PDB entry 7ON1 | electron microscopy, 3.35 A resolution | chains c and J of the 12 polymer chains in the assembly

[Chain c]
Protein: Histone H2A
From: Saccharomyces cerevisiae
UniProtKB: A0A6A5Q1K4 (A0A6A5Q1K4_YEASX); residues 1-132 here = UniProt positions 1-132
Amino-acid sequence (134 residues; numbered -1 to 132; the number before each row is that of its first residue; numbers below 1 keep their minus sign (Gly-1 is residue -1)):
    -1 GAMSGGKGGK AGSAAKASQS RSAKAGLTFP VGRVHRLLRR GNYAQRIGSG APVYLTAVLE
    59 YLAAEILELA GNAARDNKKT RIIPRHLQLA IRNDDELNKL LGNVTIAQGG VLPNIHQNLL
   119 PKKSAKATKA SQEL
Unresolved in the structure: -1 to 16, 114-132
Construct notes: expression tag (-1 to 0)

[Chain J]
Molecule: 123-nt DNA strand
From: Escherichia coli
Sequence (123 nucleotides; each row starts with the number of its first residue; numbers below 1 keep their minus sign (DT-61 is residue -61)):
   -61 TATCTGACAC GTGCCTGGAG ACTAGGGAGT AATCCCCTTG GCGGTTAAAA CGCGGGGGAC
    -1 AGCGCGTACG TGCGTTTAAG CGGTGCTAGA GCTGTCTACG ACCAATTGAG CGGCCTCGGC
    59 ACC

[Chain c / chain J interface]
Pairs across the interface (9; chain c residue first):
  Arg31(c) with DG48(J), phosphate contact; DC49(J), salt bridge to the phosphate
  Arg37(c) with DA39(J), salt bridge to the phosphate
  Gln43(c) with DA39(J), phosphate contact
  Arg44(c) with DG38(J), hydrogen bond to the sugar; DA39(J), phosphate contact
  Ile45(c) with DA39(J), hydrogen bond to the phosphate
  Gly46(c) with DG38(J), phosphate contact
  Ser47(c) with DG38(J), hydrogen bond to the phosphate
Interface residues without a listed pair, chain J (5 interface residues in all): DC37

[In short]
7 residues of chain c face 5 of chain J across their interface; the contacts include 3 hydrogen bonds and 2
salt bridges. Among the polar pairs are Arg44(c)-DG38(J), Ile45(c)-DA39(J) and Ser47(c)-DG38(J).
Here chain c is Histone H2A (Saccharomyces cerevisiae) and chain J is a 123-nt DNA strand (Escherichia coli).
Entry 7ON1 (Cenp-A nucleosome in complex with Cenp-C) was determined by electron microscopy.
